PDB entry 8URU | electron microscopy, 3.70 A resolution | chains A and F of the 5 polymer chains in the assembly

[Chain A]
Molecule: Meiosis-specific protein SPO11
From: Saccharomyces cerevisiae S288C
UniProt: P23179 (SPO11_YEAST); residues 1-398 here = UniProt positions 1-398
Sequence (435 residues; numbered 1 to 435; the number before each row is that of its first residue):
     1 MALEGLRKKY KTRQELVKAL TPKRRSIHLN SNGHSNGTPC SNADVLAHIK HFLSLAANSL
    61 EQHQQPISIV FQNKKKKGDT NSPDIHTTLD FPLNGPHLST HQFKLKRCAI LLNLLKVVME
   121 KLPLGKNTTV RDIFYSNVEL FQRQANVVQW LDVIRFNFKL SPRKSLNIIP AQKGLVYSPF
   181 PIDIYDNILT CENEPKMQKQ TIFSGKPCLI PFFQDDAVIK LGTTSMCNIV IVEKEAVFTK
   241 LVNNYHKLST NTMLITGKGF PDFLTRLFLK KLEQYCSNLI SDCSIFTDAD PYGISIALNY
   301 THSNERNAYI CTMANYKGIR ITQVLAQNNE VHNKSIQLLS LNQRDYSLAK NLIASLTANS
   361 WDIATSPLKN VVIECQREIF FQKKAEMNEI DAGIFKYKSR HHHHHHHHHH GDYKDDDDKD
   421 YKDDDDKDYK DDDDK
Unresolved in the structure: 1, 32-39, 77-84, 180, 191-194, 223-227, 247-250, 331-334, 399-435
Construct notes: conflict N81 (Ser in P23179), S99 (Cys in P23179), S204 (Pro in P23179), N278 (Lys in P23179), V372 (Ile in P23179), G393 (Arg in P23179), K396 (Glu in P23179); expression tag (399-435)
Ion coordination: Mg2+: D288, D290
From the paper describing this entry:
  - catalytic residues: Y135
  - Mg2+ coordination: D288, D290
  - catalytic residues: E233, D288 (proposed by the authors, not directly observed)
  - mutagenesis - L112A: unchanged expression
  - mutagenesis - L3A, R7D, L20A: decreased binding to Rec102 or Rec104
  - mutagenesis - L60A: unchanged binding to Meiotic recombination protein REC102

[Chain F]
Molecule: Meiotic recombination protein REC104
From: Saccharomyces cerevisiae S288C
UniProt: P33323 (RE104_YEAST); residue numbers follow UniProt; this construct covers 1-182
Sequence (182 residues; each row starts with the number of its first residue):
     1 MSIEEEDTNK ITCTQDFLHQ YFVTERVSIQ FGLNNKTVKR INKDEFDKAV NCIMSWTNYP
    61 KPGLKRTAST YLLSNSFKKS ATVSLPFILD DPVCMPKRVE SNNNDTCLLY SDTLYDDPLI
   121 QRNDQAGDEI EDEFSFTLLR SEVNEIRPIS SSSTAQILQS DYSALMYERQ ASNGSIFQFS
   181 SP
Unresolved in the structure: 1-7, 59-182
Construct notes: conflict D90 (Gly in P33323)
From the paper describing this entry:
  - mutagenesis - Y21A: unchanged binding to Meiotic recombination protein REC102
  - mutagenesis - Y21A: unchanged expression

[Interface between chain A and chain F]
Pairs across the interface (14):
  L3(A) with T12(F); F17(F), hydrophobic
  E4(A) with T8(F), hydrogen bond (backbone-side chain); I11(F); T12(F)
  R7(A) with K10(F); T12(F); D16(F), salt bridge; Q20(F), hydrogen bond; Y21(F), hydrogen bond (backbone-side chain)
  Y10(A) with Y21(F), hydrogen bond (backbone-side chain)
  T12(A) with Y21(F)
  R13(A) with F22(F)
  L16(A) with Y21(F), hydrophobic
Other interface residues (no listed pair), chain A (10 interface residues in all): A2, G5, K11
The authors on this interface:
  - hot spots on chain F (mutagenesis) - Y21A: decreased binding to Meiosis-specific protein SPO11 (chain A)

[Summary]
The interface between chain A and chain F involves 10 residues on one side and 9 on the other, with 4 hydrogen
bonds and 1 salt bridge. Among the polar pairs are R7(A)-D16(F), E4(A)-T8(F) and R7(A)-Q20(F). From the paper:
catalytic residues Y135(A), E233(A) and D288(A); L3A, R7D and L20A of chain A reduce binding to Rec102 or
Rec104; 6 substitutions were tested in all.
Chain A is Meiosis-specific protein SPO11 and chain F is Meiotic recombination protein REC104, both from
Saccharomyces cerevisiae S288C; the structure, Spo11 core complex with hairpin DNA, was determined by electron
microscopy, deposited together with 8URQ.
